PDB entry 9AVU | electron microscopy, 2.45 A resolution | chains A and E of the 5 polymer chains in the assembly

Chain A:
Molecule: Acetylcholine receptor subunit alpha
Source organism: Bos taurus
UniProtKB: P02709 (ACHA_BOVIN); numbering as in UniProt (aligned over 21-457)
Amino-acid sequence (437 residues; numbered 21 to 457; the number before each row is that of its first residue):
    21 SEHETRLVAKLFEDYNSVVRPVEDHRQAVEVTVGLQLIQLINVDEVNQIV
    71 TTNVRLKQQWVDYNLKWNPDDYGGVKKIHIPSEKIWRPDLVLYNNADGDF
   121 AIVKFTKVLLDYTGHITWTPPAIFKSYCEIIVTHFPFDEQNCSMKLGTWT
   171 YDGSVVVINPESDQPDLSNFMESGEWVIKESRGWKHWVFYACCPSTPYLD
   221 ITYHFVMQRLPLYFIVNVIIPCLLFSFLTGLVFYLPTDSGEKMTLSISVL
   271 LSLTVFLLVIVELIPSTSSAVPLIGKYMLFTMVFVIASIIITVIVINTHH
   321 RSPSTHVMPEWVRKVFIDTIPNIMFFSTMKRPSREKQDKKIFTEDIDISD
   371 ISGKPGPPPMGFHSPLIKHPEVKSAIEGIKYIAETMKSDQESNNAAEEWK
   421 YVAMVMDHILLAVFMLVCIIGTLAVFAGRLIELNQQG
Unresolved in the structure: 350-386, 457
Cystine bridges: Cys-148/Cys-162
Covalent attachments: glycan linked to Asn-161
Ligand contacts: acetylcholine (ACH): Tyr-113, Trp-169, Thr-170, Tyr-210, Cys-212, Cys-213, Tyr-218
Curated features (UniProtKB/Swiss-Prot):
  - glycosylation: Asn-161 (N-linked (GlcNAc...) asparagine)

Chain E:
Molecule: Acetylcholine receptor subunit beta
Source organism: Bos taurus
UniProtKB: P04758 (ACHB_BOVIN); residue numbers follow UniProt; this construct covers 25-505
Amino-acid sequence (481 residues; each row starts with the number of its first residue):
    25 SEAEGRLREKLFSGYDSTVRPAREVGDRVWVSIGLTLAQLISLNEKDEEM
    75 STKVYLDLEWTDYRLSWDPEEHEGIDSLRISAESVWLPDVVLLNNNDGNF
   125 DVALDINVVVSSDGSMRWQPPGIYRSSCSIQVTYFPFDWQNCTMVFSSYS
   175 YDSSEVSLQTGLSPEGQERQEVYIHEGTFIENGQWEIIHKPSRLIQPSVD
   225 PRGGGEGRREEVTFYLIIRRKPLFYLVNVIAPCILITLLAIFVFYLPPDA
   275 GEKMGLSIFALLTLTVFLLLLADKVPETSLSVPIIIKYLMFTMVLVTFSV
   325 ILSVVVLNLHHRSPHTHQMPLWVRQIFIHKLPLYLGLKRPKPERDQMQEP
   375 PSIAPRDSPGSGWGRGTDEYFIRKPPNDFLFPKPNRFQPELSAPDLRRFI
   425 DGPNRAVGLPPELREVVSSISYIARQLQEQEDHDVLKEDWQFVAMVVDRL
   475 FLWTFIIFTSVGTLVIFLDATYHLPPADPFP
Unresolved in the structure: 224-230, 368-433
Cystine bridges: Cys-152/Cys-166
Covalent attachments: N-acetylglucosamine (NAG) linked to Asn-165
Curated features (UniProtKB/Swiss-Prot):
  - modified residue: Tyr-394 (Phosphotyrosine)
  - glycosylation: Asn-165 (N-linked (GlcNAc...) asparagine)

Interface between chain A and chain E:
Pairs across the interface (109; chain A residue first):
  Ser-21(A) / Val-43(E)
  Ser-21(A) / Arg-44(E)  hydrogen bond (backbone-backbone)
  Ser-21(A) / Ala-46(E)  hydrogen bond (side chain-backbone)
  Ser-21(A) / Tyr-87(E)  hydrogen bond (backbone-side chain)
  Glu-22(A) / Tyr-87(E)  hydrogen bond
  Glu-24(A) / Val-43(E)
  Thr-25(A) / Val-43(E)
  Val-28(A) / Asp-40(E)
  Gln-59(A) / Asn-120(E)  hydrogen bond
  Gln-59(A) / Ser-151(E)
  Ile-61(A) / Asn-120(E)
  Arg-75(A) / Leu-117(E)
  Arg-75(A) / Phe-124(E)
  Arg-75(A) / Tyr-173(E)
  Gly-93(A) / Val-49(E)
  Gly-94(A) / Val-49(E)
  Val-95(A) / Val-49(E)  hydrophobic
  Lys-97(A) / Asp-176(E)  salt bridge
  Lys-97(A) / Ser-178(E)
  His-99(A) / Thr-42(E)
  His-99(A) / Ser-174(E)
  His-99(A) / Tyr-175(E)
  His-99(A) / Glu-179(E)  salt bridge
  Pro-101(A) / Thr-42(E)
  Lys-124(A) / Gly-122(E)
  Thr-126(A) / Tyr-173(E)
  Lys-127(A) / Thr-42(E)
  Lys-127(A) / Ser-174(E)
  Lys-127(A) / Tyr-175(E)
  Thr-139(A) / Tyr-173(E)  hydrogen bond (backbone-side chain)
  Pro-140(A) / Tyr-173(E)
  Pro-141(A) / Phe-124(E)  hydrophobic
  Pro-141(A) / Tyr-173(E)
  Ile-143(A) / Gly-122(E)
  Gly-194(A) / Thr-302(E)
  Gly-194(A) / Ser-303(E)  hydrogen bond (backbone-backbone)
  Glu-195(A) / Glu-301(E)
  Leu-230(A) / Ser-303(E)  hydrogen bond (backbone-side chain)
  Leu-230(A) / Leu-304(E)  hydrophobic
  Leu-232(A) / Ser-303(E)
  Leu-232(A) / Ser-305(E)
  Leu-232(A) / Val-306(E)  hydrophobic
  Tyr-233(A) / Pro-300(E)
  Tyr-233(A) / Glu-301(E)  hydrogen bond
  Tyr-233(A) / Thr-302(E)
  Tyr-233(A) / Ser-303(E)  hydrogen bond (backbone-side chain)
  Val-236(A) / Val-306(E)  hydrophobic
  Val-236(A) / Ile-310(E)  hydrophobic
  Val-236(A) / Met-314(E)
  Ile-240(A) / Met-314(E)  hydrophobic
  Leu-244(A) / Thr-321(E)
  Phe-245(A) / Leu-285(E)  hydrophobic
  Phe-245(A) / Leu-286(E)  hydrophobic
  Phe-245(A) / Thr-289(E)
  Phe-247(A) / Ile-325(E)  hydrophobic
  Leu-248(A) / Ile-282(E)  hydrophobic
  Leu-248(A) / Leu-285(E)  hydrophobic
  Leu-248(A) / Thr-321(E)
  Leu-248(A) / Val-324(E)  hydrophobic
  Leu-248(A) / Ile-325(E)  hydrophobic
  Leu-251(A) / Ile-325(E)  hydrophobic
  Leu-251(A) / Val-328(E)
  Tyr-254(A) / Val-328(E)  hydrophobic
  Tyr-254(A) / Asn-332(E)  hydrogen bond (backbone-side chain)
  Tyr-254(A) / Arg-336(E)  hydrogen bond
  Leu-255(A) / Met-278(E)  hydrophobic
  Leu-255(A) / Val-328(E)  hydrophobic
  Leu-255(A) / Leu-331(E)  hydrophobic
  Pro-256(A) / Leu-331(E)
  Pro-256(A) / Asn-332(E)
  Pro-256(A) / His-335(E)
  Asp-258(A) / His-335(E)
  Glu-261(A) / Gly-275(E)
  Glu-261(A) / Glu-276(E)  hydrogen bond (side chain-backbone)
  Glu-261(A) / Lys-277(E)  hydrogen bond (side chain-backbone)
  Glu-261(A) / Met-278(E)  hydrogen bond (side chain-backbone)
  Glu-261(A) / Gly-279(E)
  Glu-261(A) / Leu-331(E)
  Leu-265(A) / Ile-282(E)  hydrophobic
  Ser-268(A) / Ile-282(E)
  Ser-268(A) / Phe-283(E)
  Ser-272(A) / Leu-286(E)
  Val-275(A) / Leu-293(E)  hydrophobic
  Phe-276(A) / Thr-289(E)
  Phe-276(A) / Leu-293(E)  hydrophobic
  Phe-345(A) / Thr-340(E)
  Phe-345(A) / His-341(E)
  Phe-345(A) / Gln-342(E)
  Phe-345(A) / Pro-344(E)
  Phe-346(A) / Thr-340(E)
  Ser-347(A) / His-339(E)  hydrogen bond (side chain-backbone)
  Ser-347(A) / Thr-340(E)  hydrogen bond (backbone-backbone)
  Met-349(A) / His-339(E)
  Ile-396(A) / Val-440(E)  hydrophobic
  Ile-399(A) / Ser-443(E)
  Lys-400(A) / Glu-436(E)
  Lys-400(A) / Glu-439(E)
  Lys-400(A) / Val-440(E)
  Ala-403(A) / Ser-443(E)
  Ala-403(A) / Tyr-446(E)
  Met-406(A) / Tyr-446(E)
  Met-406(A) / Gln-450(E)
  Lys-407(A) / Tyr-446(E)
  Gln-410(A) / Tyr-446(E)  hydrogen bond
  Gln-410(A) / Gln-450(E)  hydrogen bond
  Glu-417(A) / His-339(E)  salt bridge
  Tyr-421(A) / Thr-340(E)
  Met-424(A) / Thr-340(E)
  Met-424(A) / His-341(E)  hydrogen bond
Also at the interface, not in a pair above, chain A (66 interface residues in all): Asn-189, Met-191, Pro-231, Asn-237, Pro-241, Ser-259, Thr-264, Val-279, Ile-402
Also at the interface, not in a pair above, chain E (72 interface residues in all): Gly-38, Pro-45, Arg-88, Asn-118, Asn-119, Asp-121, Arg-232, Leu-292, Ala-296, Val-299, Met-317, Val-318, Val-329, Ile-447, Trp-464

Summary:
Chain A and chain E form an interface of 66 and 72 residues respectively, with 20 hydrogen bonds and 3 salt
bridges. Among the polar pairs are Lys-97(A)/Asp-176(E), His-99(A)/Glu-179(E) and Glu-417(A)/His-339(E).
Ligands of chain A: acetylcholine. Covalently linked N-acetylglucosamine: at Asn-165(E).
Here chain A is Acetylcholine receptor subunit alpha and chain E is Acetylcholine receptor subunit beta, both
from Bos taurus. Entry 9AVU (Bovine fetal muscle nAChR bound to ACh) was determined by electron microscopy
(same publication as 9AVV, 9AWJ and 9AWK).
